Entry 3TG4 (X-ray diffraction, 2.00 A resolution); this record covers chain A.

# Chain A
Protein: N-lysine methyltransferase SMYD2
Organism: Homo sapiens
Notes: EC 2.1.1.-, 2.1.1.43
Reference sequence: Q9NRG4 (SMYD2_HUMAN); residue numbers follow UniProt; this construct covers 1-433
Sequence (433 residues; each row starts with the number of its first residue):
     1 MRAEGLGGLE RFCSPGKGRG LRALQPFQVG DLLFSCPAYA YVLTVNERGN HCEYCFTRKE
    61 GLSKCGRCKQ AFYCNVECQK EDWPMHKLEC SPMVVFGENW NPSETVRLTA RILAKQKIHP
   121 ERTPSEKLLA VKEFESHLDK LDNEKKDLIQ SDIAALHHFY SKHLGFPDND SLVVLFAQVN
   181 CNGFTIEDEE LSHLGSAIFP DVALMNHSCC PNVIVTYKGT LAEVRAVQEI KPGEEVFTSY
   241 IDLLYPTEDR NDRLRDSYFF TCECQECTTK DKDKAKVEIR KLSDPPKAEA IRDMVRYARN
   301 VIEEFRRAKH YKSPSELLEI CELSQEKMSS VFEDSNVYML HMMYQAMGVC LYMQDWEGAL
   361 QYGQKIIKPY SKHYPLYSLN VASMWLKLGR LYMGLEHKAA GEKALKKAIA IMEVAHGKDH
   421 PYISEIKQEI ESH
Disordered / not traced: 1-5, 433
Bound ions: Zn2+ site 1: Cys52, Cys55, Cys74, Cys78; Zn2+ site 2: Cys65, Cys68, His86, Cys90; Zn2+ site 3: Cys209, Cys262, Cys264, Cys267
Ligand contacts: S-adenosylmethionine (SAM): Gly16, Lys17, Gly18, Arg19, Leu129, Glu135, His137, Cys181, Asn182, Ala203, Leu204, Met205, Asn206, His207, Tyr240, Tyr258, Phe260, Thr261
Swiss-Prot annotation at these positions:
  - zinc finger: Cys52 to Cys90 (MYND-type)
  - binding site (S-adenosyl-L-methionine): Lys17 to Arg19, His137, Asn206, His207, Tyr258 to Phe260
  - binding site (Zn(2+)): Cys52, Cys55, Cys65, Cys68, Cys74, Cys78, His86, Cys90
  - modified residue: Ser283 (Phosphoserine)
  - mutagenesis: Glu187 (E187K: Abolishes methyltransferase activity on p53/TP53), Glu189 (E189K: Strongly reduces methyltransferase activity on p53/TP53), Glu190 (E190K: Strongly reduces methyltransferase activity on p53/TP53), His207 (H207A: Abolishes methyltransferase activity), Tyr240 (Y240F: Abolishes methyltransferase activity), Tyr245 (Y245F: Strongly reduces methyltransferase activity on p53/TP53), Asp252 (D252R: Slightly reduces methyltransferase activity on p53/TP53), Arg253 (R253Q: No effect on methyltransferase activity on p53/TP53), Arg306 (R306E: No effect on methyltransferase activity on p53/TP53), Tyr374 (Y374A: Abolishes methyltransferase activity on p53/TP53), Glu429 (E429K: Reduces methyltransferase activity on p53/TP53), Glu431 (E431K: Strongly reduces methyltransferase activity on p53/TP53)
From the paper describing this entry:
  - Zn2+ coordination: Cys52, Cys55, Cys65, Cys68, Cys74, Cys78, His86, Cys90, Cys209, Cys262, Cys264, Cys267
  - binding site for S-adenosylmethionine: Lys17, Arg19, His137, Asn206, Tyr240, Tyr258, Phe260
  - contacts within the chain: Arg58-Glu189 (water-mediated contact), Glu189-Tyr422 (water-mediated contact), Glu189-Glu425 (water-mediated contact), Tyr370-Tyr374 (water-mediated contact), Asp242-Tyr374 (hydrogen bond)
  - mutagenesis - Y245F, Y374A: abolished catalytic activity
  - mutagenesis - E187K, E189K, E190K, D252R, R253Q: decreased catalytic activity

# In short
Bound to chain A: S-adenosylmethionine. Cys52, Cys55, Cys74 and Cys78 coordinate Zn2+ site 1. From UniProt: 9
S-adenosyl-L-methionine-binding residues, 8 Zn2+-binding residues and 12 mutagenesis sites. The paper reports
a binding site for S-adenosylmethionine at Lys17, Arg19 and His137 among others; E187K, E189K and E190K, among
others, reduce catalytic activity; 7 substitutions were tested in all.
Chain A is N-lysine methyltransferase SMYD2 (Homo sapiens); the structure, Structure of SMYD2 in complex with
SAM, was determined by X-ray diffraction (same publication as 3TG5).
